PDB entry 8ABZ | electron microscopy, 3.40 A resolution | chains A and B of the 8 polymer chains in the assembly

[Chain A (and B)]
Protein: DNA-directed RNA polymerase subunit alpha
Source organism: Escherichia coli K-12
Notes: EC 2.7.7.6; chain B of this document is another copy of the same molecule, construct and numbering; everything in this record applies to it too
UniProt: P0A7Z4 (RPOA_ECOLI); residues 1-329 here = UniProt positions 1-329
Amino-acid sequence (329 residues; numbered 1 to 329; the number before each row is that of its first residue):
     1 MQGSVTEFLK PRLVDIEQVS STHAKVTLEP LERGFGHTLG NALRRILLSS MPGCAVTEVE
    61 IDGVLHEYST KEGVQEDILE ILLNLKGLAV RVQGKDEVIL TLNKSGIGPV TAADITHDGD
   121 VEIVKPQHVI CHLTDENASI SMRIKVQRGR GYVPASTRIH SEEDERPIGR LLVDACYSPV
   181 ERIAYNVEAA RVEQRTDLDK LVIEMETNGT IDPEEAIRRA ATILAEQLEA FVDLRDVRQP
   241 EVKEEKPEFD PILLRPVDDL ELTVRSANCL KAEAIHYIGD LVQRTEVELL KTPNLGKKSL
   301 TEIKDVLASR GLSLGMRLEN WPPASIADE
Disordered / not traced: 1-6, 160-166, 235-329 (chain B: 1-3, 159-169, 233-329)
Swiss-Prot annotation at these positions:
  - region: Glu162 to Glu165 (Required for interaction with Crp at class II promoters)
  - modified residue: Arg265 (ADP-ribosylarginine), Lys297 (N6-acetyllysine), Lys298 (N6-acetyllysine)
  - mutagenesis: Arg45 (R45C: In rpoA112; temperature-sensitive, blocks RNA polymerase assembly), Glu162 to Glu165 (5-fold decrease in CRP-class II promoter-dependent transcription), Glu165 (E165K: 5-fold decrease in CRP-class II promoter-dependent transcription), Arg191 (R191C: In rpoA101; temperature-sensitive)

[Interface between chain A and chain B]
Contacting residue pairs - 60 pairs, chain A then chain B:
  Glu7(A) - Arg150(B)  salt bridge
  Phe8(A) - Ser50(B)
  Phe8(A) - Arg150(B)
  Phe8(A) - Gln227(B)
  Leu9(A) - Gln227(B)  hydrogen bond (backbone-side chain)
  Lys10(A) - Glu226(B)  hydrogen bond (side chain-backbone)
  Pro11(A) - Gln227(B)
  Pro11(A) - Ala230(B)
  Pro11(A) - Phe231(B)
  Arg12(A) - Ala230(B)
  Arg12(A) - Phe231(B)
  Leu13(A) - Phe231(B)  hydrophobic
  Leu28(A) - Phe231(B)  hydrophobic
  Leu31(A) - Gln227(B)
  Glu32(A) - Arg150(B)  salt bridge
  Gly34(A) - Arg45(B)  hydrogen bond (backbone-side chain)
  Phe35(A) - Ser50(B)
  Phe35(A) - Ile223(B)  hydrophobic
  Phe35(A) - Gln227(B)
  His37(A) - Arg45(B)
  Thr38(A) - Arg45(B)  hydrogen bond
  Leu39(A) - Leu224(B)  hydrophobic
  Leu39(A) - Leu228(B)  hydrophobic
  Ala42(A) - Thr38(B)
  Arg45(A) - Gly34(B)  hydrogen bond (side chain-backbone)
  Arg45(A) - His37(B)
  Arg45(A) - Thr38(B)  hydrogen bond
  Ile46(A) - Phe35(B)  hydrophobic
  Ser50(A) - Phe8(B)
  Pro52(A) - Val5(B)  hydrophobic
  Gly149(A) - Val5(B)
  Arg150(A) - Val5(B)  hydrogen bond (side chain-backbone)
  Arg150(A) - Glu7(B)
  Arg218(A) - Phe231(B)  hydrogen bond (side chain-backbone)
  Ala221(A) - Leu228(B)
  Ala221(A) - Phe231(B)  hydrophobic
  Ala221(A) - Val232(B)
  Thr222(A) - Val232(B)
  Ile223(A) - Phe8(B)  hydrophobic
  Ile223(A) - Phe35(B)  hydrophobic
  Leu224(A) - Leu228(B)  hydrophobic
  Ala225(A) - Val232(B)  hydrophobic
  Glu226(A) - Lys10(B)  salt bridge
  Gln227(A) - Phe8(B)
  Gln227(A) - Phe35(B)
  Leu228(A) - Leu39(B)  hydrophobic
  Leu228(A) - Leu224(B)  hydrophobic
  Ala230(A) - Pro11(B)  hydrophobic
  Phe231(A) - Leu28(B)  hydrophobic
  Phe231(A) - Leu43(B)  hydrophobic
  Phe231(A) - Ile203(B)  hydrophobic
  Phe231(A) - Ile217(B)  hydrophobic
  Phe231(A) - Ala221(B)  hydrophobic
  Val232(A) - Arg218(B)
  Val232(A) - Thr222(B)
  Leu234(A) - Val14(B)  hydrophobic
  Leu234(A) - Ile16(B)  hydrophobic
  Leu234(A) - Val26(B)  hydrophobic
  Leu234(A) - Glu214(B)
  Leu234(A) - Arg218(B)  hydrogen bond (backbone-side chain)
Also at the interface, not in a pair above, chain A (37 interface residues in all): Ser49, Arg148
Also at the interface, not in a pair above, chain B (42 interface residues in all): Leu9, Leu31, Glu32, Arg33, Ala42, Ile46, Pro52, Leu201, Ala225, Glu229

[Summary]
37 residues of chain A face 42 of chain B across their interface, with 9 hydrogen bonds and 3 salt bridges.
Polar contacts include Glu7(A)-Arg150(B), Glu32(A)-Arg150(B) and Glu226(A)-Lys10(B). Curated annotation
(UniProt) lists 6 mutagenesis sites on chain A.
Chain A and chain B are both DNA-directed RNA polymerase subunit alpha (Escherichia coli K-12); the structure,
RNA polymerase at U-rich pause bound to non-regulatory RNA - pause prone, closed clamp state, was determined
by electron microscopy, deposited together with 8ABY, 8AC0, 8AC1, 8AC2, 8ACP and 8AD1.
